4FP8 - chains H and L of the 3 polymer chains in the assembly; structure by X-ray diffraction, 2.95 A resolution.

== Chain H ==
Protein: Antibody C05, heavy chain
From: Homo sapiens
Notes: fragment: Fab; antibody fragment or engineered binder
Chain sequence (241 residues; numbered 1 to 216 plus 25 insertion-coded residues; the number before each row is that of its first residue; a row labelled like 27A-27E holds insertion residues (27A, then the next letters in order)):
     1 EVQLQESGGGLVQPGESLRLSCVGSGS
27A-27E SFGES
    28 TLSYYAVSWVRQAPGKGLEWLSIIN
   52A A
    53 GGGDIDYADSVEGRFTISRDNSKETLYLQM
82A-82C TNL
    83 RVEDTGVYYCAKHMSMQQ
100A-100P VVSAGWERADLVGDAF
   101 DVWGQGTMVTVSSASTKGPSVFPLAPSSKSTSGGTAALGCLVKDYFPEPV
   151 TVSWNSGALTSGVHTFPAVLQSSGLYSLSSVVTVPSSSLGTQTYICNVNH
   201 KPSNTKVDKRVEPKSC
Disordered / not traced: 215-216
Modified positions: Glu1 (pyroglutamic acid; PCA)
Disulfide bonds: Cys22-Cys92, Cys140-Cys196
Metal / ion sites: Zn2+ site 1 near Asp61 (its only coordinating residue here); Zn2+ site 2 near His164 (its only coordinating residue here)
What the authors report for this chain:
  - mutagenesis - Y31A, Y31F: unchanged binding to Hemagglutinin HA1 chain
  - mutagenesis - Y31L: decreased binding to Hemagglutinin HA1 chain

== Chain L ==
Protein: Antibody C05, light chain
From: Homo sapiens
Notes: antibody fragment or engineered binder
Chain sequence (214 residues; each row starts with the number of its first residue):
     1 DIQLTQSPSSLSASVGDRVTLTCQASQDIRKFLNWYQQKPGKGPKLLIYD
    51 ASNLQRGVPSRFSGGGSGTDFTLIISSLQPEDVGTYYCQQYDGLPFTFGG
   101 GTKVVIKRTVAAPSVFIFPPSDEQLKSGTASVVCLLNNFYPREAKVQWKV
   151 DNALQSGNSQESVTEQDSKDSTYSLSSTLTLSKADYEKHKVYACEVTHQG
   201 LSSPVTKSFNRGEC
Disordered / not traced: 214
Disulfide bonds: Cys23-Cys88, Cys134-Cys194
Metal / ion sites: Zn2+: Asp151, His189 (shared with 1 residue of chain B)

== Interface between chain H and chain L ==
Contacting residue pairs (67):
  Gln39(H) - Gln38(L)  hydrogen bond
  Gln39(H) - Tyr87(L)
  Lys43(H) - Tyr87(L)
  Gly44(H) - Tyr87(L)
  Leu45(H) - Tyr87(L)  hydrophobic
  Leu45(H) - Phe98(L)
  Trp47(H) - Leu94(L)  hydrophobic
  Trp47(H) - Pro95(L)  hydrophobic
  Trp47(H) - Phe96(L)
  Ile50(H) - Phe96(L)  hydrophobic
  Asp58(H) - Leu94(L)
  Tyr91(H) - Gln38(L)  hydrogen bond
  Tyr91(H) - Lys42(L)
  Tyr91(H) - Gly43(L)
  His95(H) - Phe96(L)
  Val100L(H) - Tyr91(L)
  Gly100M(H) - Tyr91(L)
  Gly100M(H) - Phe96(L)
  Asp100N(H) - Tyr91(L)
  Ala100O(H) - Asn34(L)
  Ala100O(H) - Tyr36(L)
  Ala100O(H) - Leu46(L)  hydrophobic
  Ala100O(H) - Tyr49(L)  hydrophobic
  Phe100P(H) - Tyr36(L)  hydrogen bond (backbone-side chain)
  Phe100P(H) - Leu46(L)
  Phe100P(H) - Phe98(L)  hydrophobic
  Trp103(H) - Tyr36(L)
  Trp103(H) - Pro44(L)
  Val121(H) - Glu123(L)
  Phe122(H) - Ser121(L)
  Phe122(H) - Gln124(L)
  Pro123(H) - Ser121(L)
  Pro123(H) - Glu123(L)
  Leu124(H) - Phe118(L)  hydrophobic
  Leu124(H) - Val133(L)  hydrophobic
  Ala125(H) - Phe118(L)
  Ser130(H) - Phe116(L)
  Ser132(H) - Ser114(L)
  Ser132(H) - Val115(L)
  Ser132(H) - Phe116(L)
  Ser132(H) - Lys207(L)
  Thr135(H) - Phe116(L)
  Ala137(H) - Phe116(L)  hydrophobic
  Ala137(H) - Phe118(L)
  Leu141(H) - Ser131(L)
  Lys143(H) - Thr129(L)
  Lys143(H) - Ser131(L)
  His164(H) - Asn137(L)  hydrogen bond
  His164(H) - Asn138(L)  hydrogen bond
  His164(H) - Ser174(L)  hydrogen bond
  Phe166(H) - Leu135(L)  hydrophobic
  Phe166(H) - Ser162(L)
  Phe166(H) - Thr164(L)
  Phe166(H) - Ser174(L)
  Phe166(H) - Leu175(L)
  Phe166(H) - Ser176(L)
  Pro167(H) - Ser162(L)  hydrogen bond (backbone-side chain)
  Pro167(H) - Val163(L)
  Val169(H) - Gln160(L)
  Val169(H) - Glu161(L)
  Val169(H) - Ser162(L)
  Leu170(H) - Gln160(L)  hydrogen bond (backbone-side chain)
  Gln171(H) - Gln160(L)
  Val181(H) - Leu135(L)  hydrophobic
  Thr183(H) - Asn137(L)
  Lys209(H) - Glu123(L)  salt bridge
  Lys214(H) - Pro120(L)
Interface residues without a listed pair, chain H (44 interface residues in all): Phe27B, Val37, Met96, Asp101, Gly104, Thr131, Ala136, Leu138
Interface residues without a listed pair, chain L (42 interface residues in all): Gln55, Arg56, Gln89, Pro119, Ser127

== Summary ==
The interface between chain H and chain L involves 44 residues on one side and 42 on the other; the contacts
include 8 hydrogen bonds and 1 salt bridge. Polar pairs include Lys209(H)-Glu123(L), Gln39(H)-Gln38(L) and
Tyr91(H)-Gln38(L). From the paper: Y31L of chain H reduces binding to Hemagglutinin HA1 chain; Y31A and Y31F
of chain H leave binding to Hemagglutinin HA1 chain unchanged.
Chain H is Antibody C05, heavy chain and chain L is Antibody C05, light chain, both from Homo sapiens; the
structure, Crystal structure of broadly neutralizing antibody C05 bound to H3 influenza hemagglutinin, HA1
subunit, was determined by X-ray diffraction together with 4FNK, 4FNL and 4FQR from the same study.
